PDB entry 8VK0 | electron microscopy, 3.14 A resolution | chains A and K of the 35 polymer chains in the assembly

Chain A:
Molecule: 23S ribosomal RNA
From: Mycolicibacterium smegmatis MC2 155
Sequence (3120 nucleotides; each row starts with the number of its first residue):
     1 UAAGUGUUUA AGGGCGCAUG GUGGAUGCCU UGGCACUGGG AGCCGAUGAA GGACGUAGGA
    61 GGCUGCGAUA AGCCUCGGGG AGCUGUCAAC CGAGCGUUGA UCCGAGGAUG UCCGAAUGGG
   121 GAAACCCGGC ACGAGUGAUG UCGUGUCACC AGGCGCUGAA UAUAUAGGCG UCUGGGGGGA
   181 ACGCGGGGAA GUGAAACAUC UCAGUACCCG UAGGAAGAGA AAACAAAAUG UGAUUCCGUG
   241 AGUAGUGGCG AGCGAAAGCG GAGGAUGGCU AAACCGUAUG CAUGUGAUAC CGGGUAGGGG
   301 UUGUGUGUGC GGGGUUGUGG GACCUAUCUU UCCGGCUCUA CCUGGCUGGA GGGCAGUGAG
   361 AAAAUGUUGU GGUUAGCGGA AAUGGCUUGG GAUGGCCUGC CGUAGACGGU GAGAGCCCGG
   421 UACGUGAAAA CCCGACGUCU GUCUUGAUGG UGUUCCCGAG UAGCAGCGGG CCCGUGGAAU
   481 CUGCUGUGAA UCUGCCGGGA CCACCCGGUA AGCCUGAAUA CUUCCCAGUG ACCGAUAGCG
   541 GAUUAGUACC GUGAGGGAAU GGUGAAAAGU ACCCCGGGAG GGGAGUGAAA GAGUACCUGA
   601 AACCGUGCGC UUACAAUCCG UCAGAGCCCU CGACGUGUCG UGGGGUGAUG GCGUGCCUUU
   661 UGAAGAAUGA GCCUGCGAGU CAGGGACAUG UCGCGAGGUU AACCCGGGUG GGGUAGCCGC
   721 AGCGAAAGCG AGUCUGAAUA GGGCGUAUCC ACACAAGAGU GUGUGGUGUA GUGGUGUGUU
   781 CUGGACCCGA AGCGGAGUGA UCUACCCAUG GCCAGGGUGA AGCGCGGGUA AGACCGCGUG
   841 GAGGCCCGAA CCCACUUAGG UUGAAGACUG AGGGGAUGAG CUGUGGGUAG GGGUGAAAGG
   901 CCAAUCAAAC UCCGUGAUAG CUGGUUCUCC CCGAAAUGCA UUUAGGUGCA GCGUCGCAUG
   961 UUUCUUGCCG GAGGUAGAGC UACUGGAUGG CCGAUGGGCC CCACAGGGUU ACUGACGUCA
  1021 GCCAAACUCC GAAUGCCGGU AAGUCCAAGA GUGCGGCAGU GAGACGGCGG GGGAUAAGCU
  1081 CCGUGCGUCG AGAGGGAAAC AGCCCAGAUC GCCGGCUAAG GCCCCUAAGC GUGUGCUAAG
  1141 UGGAAAAGGA UGUGCAGUCG CGAAGACAAC CAGGAGGUUG GCUUAGAAGC AGCCACCCUU
  1201 GAAAGAGUGC GUAAUAGCUC ACUGGUCAAG UGAUUGUGCG CCGAUAAUGU AGCGGGGCUC
  1261 AAGCACACCG CCGAAGCCGC GGCAGCCAAC GUGUUGGCUG GGUAGGGGAG CGUCCUGCAU
  1321 CCGGUGAAGC CGCCGAGUGA UCGAGUGGUG GAGGGUGUGG GAGUGAGAAU GCAGGCAUGA
  1381 GUAGCGAUUA GGCAAGUGAG AACCUUGCCC GCCGAAAGAC CAAGGGUUCC UGGGCCAGGC
  1441 CAGUCCGCCC AGGGUGAGUC GGGACCUAAG GCGAGGCCGA CAGGCGUAGU CGAUGGACAA
  1501 CGGGUUGAUA UUCCCGUACC CGUGUAUGUG CGUCCAUGAU GAAUCAGCGG UACUAACCAU
  1561 CCAAAACCAC CGUGACCGCA CCUUUCGGGG UGUGGCGUUG GUGGGGCUGC AUGGGACCUU
  1621 CGUUGGUAGU AGUCAAGCGA UGGGGUGACG CAGGAAGGUA GCCGUACCGG UCAGUGGUAA
  1681 UACCGGGGUA AGCCUGUAGG GAGUCAGAUA GGUAAAUCCG UCUGGCAUAU AUCCUGAGAG
  1741 GUGAUGCAUA GCCGAGUGAG GCGAAUUCGG UGAUCCUAUG CUGCCGAGAA AAGCCUCUAG
  1801 CGAGGACAUA CACGGCCCGU ACCCCAAACC AACACAGGUG GUCAGGUAGA GAAUACUAAG
  1861 GCGUACGAGU GAACUAUGGU UAAGGAACUC GGCAAAAUGC CCCCGUAACU UCGGGAGAAG
  1921 GGGGACCCAC AUGGCGUGUA AGCCUUUACG GCCCAAGCGU GAGUGGGUGG CACAAACCAG
  1981 UGAGAAGCGA CUGUUUACUA AAAACACAGG UCCGUGCGAA GUCGCAAGAC GAUGUAUACG
  2041 GACUGACGCC UGCCCGGUGC UGGAAGGUUA AGAGGACCCG UUAACUCCCU UUGGGGGUGA
  2101 AGCGGAGAAU UUAAGCCCCA GUAAACGGCG GUGGUAACUA UAACCAUCCU AAGGUAGCGA
  2161 AAUUCCUUGU CGGGUAAGUU CCGACCUGCA CGAAUGGCGU AACGACUUCU CAACUGUCUC
  2221 AACCAUAGAC UCGGCGAAAU UGCACUACGA GUAAAGAUGC UCGUUACGCG CGGCAGGACG
  2281 AAAAGACCCC GGGACCUUCA CUACAACUUG GUAUUGGUGC UCGAUACGGU UUGUGUAGGA
  2341 UAGGUGGGAG ACUGUGAAGC UCACACGCCA GUGUGGGUGG AGUCGUUGUU GAAAUACCAC
  2401 UCUGAUCGUA UUGGGCCUCU AACCUCGGAC CGUAUAUCCG GUUCAGGGAC AGUGCCUGGU
  2461 GGGUAGUUUA ACUGGGGCGG UUGCCUCCUA AAAUGUAACG GAGGCGCCCA AAGGUUCCCU
  2521 CAACCUGGAC GGCAAUCAGG UGUUGAGUGU AAGUGCACAA GGGAGCUUGA CUGCGAGACG
  2581 GACAUGUCGA GCAGGGACGA AAGUCGGGAC UAGUGAUCCG GCACCUCUGA GUGGAAGGGG
  2641 UGUCGCUCAA CGGAUAAAAG GUACCCCGGG GAUAACAGGC UGAUCUUCCC CAAGAGUCCA
  2701 UAUCGACGGG AUGGUUUGGC ACCUCGAUGU CGGCUCGUCG CAUCCUGGGG CUGGAGCAGG
  2761 UCCCAAGGGU UGGGCUGUUC GCCCAUUAAA GCGGCACGCG AGCUGGGUUU AGAACGUCGU
  2821 GAGACAGUUC GGUCUCUAUC CGCCGCGCGC GUCAGAAGCU UGAGGAAACC UGUCCCUAGU
  2881 ACGAGAGGAC CGGGACGGAC GAACCUCUGG UAUACCAGUU GUCCCACCAG GGGCACGGCU
  2941 GGAUAGCCAC GUUCGGACAG GAUAACCGCU GAAAGCAUCU AAGCGGGAAA CCUCUUCCAA
  3001 GACCAGGCUU CUCACCCUCU AGGAGGGAUA AGGCCCCCCG CAGACCACGG GAUUGAUAGA
  3061 CCAGACCUGG AAGCCUAGUA AUAGGUGCAG GGAACUGGCA CUAACCGGCC GAAAACUUAC
Unresolved in the structure: 1

Chain K:
Molecule: 50S Ribosomal Protein L13
From: Mycolicibacterium smegmatis MC2 155
UniProt: A0QSP8 (RL13_MYCS2); residues 1-147 here = UniProt positions 1-147
Amino-acid sequence (147 residues; row label = number of the first residue in the row):
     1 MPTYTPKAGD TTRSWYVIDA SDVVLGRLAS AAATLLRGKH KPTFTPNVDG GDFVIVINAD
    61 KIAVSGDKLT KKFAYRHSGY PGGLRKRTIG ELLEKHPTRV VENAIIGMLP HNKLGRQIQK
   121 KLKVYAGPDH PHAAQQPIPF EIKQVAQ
Unresolved in the structure: 1

Interface between chain A and chain K:
Pairs across the interface (97):
  A2(A) with Ala-134(K), base contact
  A3(A) with His-132(K), sugar contact; Gln-135(K), hydrogen bond to the base
  G4(A) with Trp-15(K), sugar contact; His-132(K), salt bridge to the phosphate; Gln-135(K), hydrogen bond to the sugar
  U5(A) with Phe-53(K), phosphate contact
  C614(A) with Arg-116(K), hydrogen bond to the phosphate
  A615(A) with Lys-113(K), sugar contact; Arg-116(K), salt bridge to the phosphate
  A616(A) with Lys-113(K), salt bridge to the phosphate; Arg-116(K), salt bridge to the phosphate
  G624(A) with Asn-47(K), sugar contact
  A625(A) with Pro-6(K), sugar contact; Lys-7(K), salt bridge to the phosphate; Ala-8(K), phosphate contact
  G626(A) with Ala-8(K), phosphate contact
  U649(A) with Asn-47(K), hydrogen bond to the base; Lys-113(K), phosphate contact; Leu-114(K), sugar contact
  G650(A) with Pro-46(K), sugar contact; Asn-47(K), sugar contact; Asn-112(K), phosphate contact; Lys-113(K), hydrogen bond to the phosphate; Leu-114(K), hydrogen bond to the phosphate
  G651(A) with Asn-112(K), hydrogen bond to the phosphate
  C1113(A) with Pro-2(K), base contact; Thr-3(K), hydrogen bond to the base
  C1123(A) with Ser-30(K), hydrogen bond to the base
  C1124(A) with Ser-30(K), sugar contact; Ala-33(K), sugar contact; Thr-34(K), sugar contact; Met-108(K), hydrogen bond to the sugar
  C1125(A) with Arg-37(K), salt bridge to the phosphate; Lys-39(K), phosphate contact; Met-108(K), sugar contact; Leu-109(K), sugar contact; Pro-110(K), phosphate contact
  U1126(A) with Arg-37(K), salt bridge to the phosphate
  A1127(A) with Lys-39(K), salt bridge to the phosphate
  G1129(A) with Gln-147(K), hydrogen bond to the sugar
  C1130(A) with Arg-27(K), hydrogen bond to the base; Ile-142(K), base contact; Lys-143(K), base contact; Gln-144(K), base contact
  G1131(A) with Gln-144(K), phosphate contact; Gln-147(K), sugar contact
  G1140(A) with Lys-68(K), hydrogen bond to the base; Lys-71(K), salt bridge to the phosphate
  G1249(A) with His-77(K), stacking on the base; Pro-81(K), phosphate contact; Gly-82(K), hydrogen bond to the phosphate; Leu-84(K), sugar contact
  U1250(A) with Tyr-75(K), sugar contact; Leu-84(K), base contact
  G1255(A) with Gly-107(K), hydrogen bond to the base
  G1256(A) with Ser-30(K), base contact; Ala-104(K), hydrogen bond to the sugar; Gly-107(K), hydrogen bond to the sugar; Met-108(K), hydrogen bond to the base
  G1257(A) with Gly-26(K), hydrogen bond to the phosphate; Lys-72(K), salt bridge to the phosphate; Ala-104(K), phosphate contact
  C1258(A) with Val-24(K), phosphate contact; Leu-25(K), phosphate contact; Gly-26(K), hydrogen bond to the phosphate; Lys-68(K), salt bridge to the phosphate
  U1259(A) with Val-24(K), phosphate contact; Ser-65(K), hydrogen bond to the phosphate; Gly-66(K), base contact; Lys-68(K), salt bridge to the phosphate
  C1260(A) with Asp-22(K), hydrogen bond to the base; Val-24(K), base contact; Arg-27(K), hydrogen bond to the sugar; Ser-65(K), phosphate contact
  A1262(A) with Gly-26(K), hydrogen bond to the base; Arg-27(K), base contact
  G2263(A) with His-111(K), salt bridge to the phosphate
  U2264(A) with His-111(K), salt bridge to the phosphate
  U2738(A) with Pro-81(K), phosphate contact
  C2739(A) with Pro-81(K), phosphate contact; Gly-82(K), phosphate contact
  A2863(A) with Arg-99(K), hydrogen bond to the phosphate
  G2864(A) with Arg-76(K), phosphate contact; Arg-87(K), salt bridge to the phosphate; Arg-99(K), salt bridge to the phosphate
  G2865(A) with Arg-76(K), salt bridge to the phosphate; Ser-78(K), phosphate contact
  A2866(A) with Ser-78(K), hydrogen bond to the phosphate; Tyr-80(K), sugar contact; Arg-85(K), salt bridge to the phosphate
  C2992(A) with Glu-91(K), sugar contact
  C3004(A) with Glu-102(K), hydrogen bond to the base; Lys-120(K), salt bridge to the phosphate
  U3118(A) with Ala-134(K), hydrogen bond to the sugar
  A3119(A) with Gln-136(K), phosphate contact
  C3120(A) with Ala-133(K), phosphate contact
Other interface residues (no listed pair), chain A (50 interface residues in all): A623, A648, U2265, A2266, C3003
Other interface residues (no listed pair), chain K (64 interface residues in all): Thr-5, Ala-63, Gly-83, His-96, Asn-103, Lys-123, Pro-131

Overview:
Chain A and chain K form an interface of 50 and 64 residues respectively, with 28 hydrogen bonds, 19 salt
bridges and 1 aromatic stacking contact. Polar contacts include A3(A)/Gln-135(K), U649(A)/Asn-47(K) and
C1113(A)/Thr-3(K).
Chain A is 23S ribosomal RNA and chain K is 50S Ribosomal Protein L13, both from Mycolicibacterium smegmatis
MC2 155; the structure, Structure of Mycobacterium smegmatis 50S ribosomal subunit bound to HflX:50S-HflX-A,
was determined by electron microscopy (same publication as 8VIO, 8VK7, 8VKI, 8VKW, 8VPK, 8VR4, 8VR8 and 8VRL).
